PDB entry 2NXV | X-ray diffraction, 1.10 A resolution | chains A and B

# Chain A (and B)
Molecule: ATP synthase subunits region ORF 6
From: Rhodobacter blasticus
Notes: chain B of this document is another copy of the same molecule, construct and numbering; everything in this record applies to it too
Reference sequence: P05449 (YAT6_RHOBL); residue numbers follow UniProt; this construct covers 1-249
Amino-acid sequence (249 residues; numbered 1 to 249; the number before each row is that of its first residue):
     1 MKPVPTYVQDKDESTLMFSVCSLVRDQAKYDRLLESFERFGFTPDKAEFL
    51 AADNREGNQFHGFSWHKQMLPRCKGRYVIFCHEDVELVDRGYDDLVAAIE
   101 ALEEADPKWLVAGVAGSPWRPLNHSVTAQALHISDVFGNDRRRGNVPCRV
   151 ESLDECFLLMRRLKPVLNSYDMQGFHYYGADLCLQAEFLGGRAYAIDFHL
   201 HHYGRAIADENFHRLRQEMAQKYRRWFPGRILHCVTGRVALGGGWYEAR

# Interface between chain A and chain B
Contacting residue pairs - 102 pairs, chain A then chain B:
  Met1(A) with Glu38(B)
  Pro3(A) with Leu34(B); Glu38(B); Phe49(B), hydrophobic
  Pro5(A) with Tyr30(B); Leu34(B), hydrophobic; Phe49(B)
  Thr6(A) with Phe49(B), hydrogen bond (backbone-backbone); Leu50(B); Ala51(B), hydrogen bond (backbone-backbone)
  Tyr7(A) with Gln27(B), hydrogen bond; Tyr30(B); Ala51(B); Asp53(B); Arg55(B)
  Val8(A) with Ala51(B), hydrogen bond (backbone-backbone); Ala52(B); Asp53(B), hydrogen bond (backbone-backbone); Phe60(B); Met69(B), hydrophobic; Arg72(B)
  Gln9(A) with Asp53(B), hydrogen bond; Gln59(B), hydrogen bond; Phe60(B); Gln68(B)
  Asp10(A) with Gln59(B), hydrogen bond (backbone-side chain); Phe60(B); Gln68(B), hydrogen bond
  Lys11(A) with Gln68(B), hydrogen bond (backbone-side chain)
  Glu13(A) with Arg72(B), salt bridge
  Gln27(A) with Tyr7(B), hydrogen bond
  Tyr30(A) with Pro5(B); Tyr7(B)
  Leu34(A) with Pro3(B); Pro5(B), hydrophobic
  Glu38(A) with Met1(B); Pro3(B)
  Phe49(A) with Pro3(B), hydrophobic; Pro5(B); Thr6(B), hydrogen bond (backbone-backbone)
  Leu50(A) with Thr6(B)
  Ala51(A) with Thr6(B), hydrogen bond (backbone-backbone); Tyr7(B); Val8(B), hydrogen bond (backbone-backbone)
  Ala52(A) with Val8(B)
  Asp53(A) with Val8(B), hydrogen bond (backbone-backbone); Gln9(B), hydrogen bond
  Arg55(A) with Tyr7(B)
  Gln59(A) with Gln9(B), hydrogen bond; Asp10(B), hydrogen bond (side chain-backbone)
  Phe60(A) with Val8(B); Gln9(B); Asp10(B)
  Lys67(A) with Leu163(B)
  Gln68(A) with Gln9(B); Asp10(B), hydrogen bond; Lys11(B), hydrogen bond (side chain-backbone); Leu163(B)
  Met69(A) with Val8(B), hydrophobic
  Pro71(A) with Arg162(B)
  Arg72(A) with Val8(B); Glu13(B), salt bridge
  Leu110(A) with Tyr170(B), hydrophobic
  Arg162(A) with Pro71(B)
  Leu163(A) with Lys67(B); Gln68(B)
  Lys164(A) with Tyr170(B)
  Pro165(A) with Leu167(B); Tyr170(B), hydrogen bond (backbone-side chain)
  Val166(A) with Leu167(B), hydrophobic
  Leu167(A) with Pro165(B); Val166(B), hydrophobic; Leu167(B), hydrophobic; Leu189(B)
  Asn168(A) with Leu189(B)
  Ser169(A) with Leu189(B)
  Tyr170(A) with Leu110(B), hydrophobic; Lys164(B); Pro165(B), hydrogen bond (side chain-backbone); Leu189(B), hydrogen bond (backbone-backbone)
  Asp171(A) with Leu189(B); Gly190(B)
  Gln185(A) with Phe188(B), hydrogen bond (side chain-backbone); Leu189(B)
  Phe188(A) with Gln185(B), hydrogen bond (backbone-side chain); Phe188(B), hydrophobic; Lys222(B), hydrogen bond (backbone-side chain); Trp226(B)
  Leu189(A) with Leu167(B); Asn168(B); Ser169(B); Tyr170(B), hydrogen bond (backbone-backbone); Asp171(B); Gln185(B); Lys222(B)
  Gly190(A) with Asp171(B); Lys222(B)
  Lys222(A) with Phe188(B), hydrogen bond (side chain-backbone); Leu189(B); Gly190(B)
  Trp226(A) with Phe188(B); Trp226(B)
Also at the interface, not in a pair above, chain A (48 interface residues in all): Val4, Glu187, Arg225, Phe227
Also at the interface, not in a pair above, chain B (49 interface residues in all): Val4, Asp12, Glu187, Arg225, Phe227

# Overview
48 residues of chain A face 49 of chain B across their interface, with 28 hydrogen bonds and 2 salt bridges.
Polar pairs include Glu13(A)-Arg72(B), Tyr7(A)-Gln27(B) and Gln9(A)-Asp53(B).
Chain A and chain B are both ATP synthase subunits region ORF 6 (Rhodobacter blasticus); the structure,
Structure of the 6th ORF of the Rhodobacter blastica ATPase operon; Majastridin, was determined by X-ray
diffraction.
